Entry 5UAQ (X-ray diffraction, 3.60 A resolution); this record covers chains D and F of the 6 polymer chains in the assembly.

[Chain D]
Name: DNA-directed RNA polymerase subunit beta'
Source organism: Escherichia coli (strain K12)
Notes: EC 2.7.7.6
UniProt: P0A8T7 (RPOC_ECOLI); residue numbers follow UniProt; this construct covers 1-1407
Sequence (1407 residues; numbered 1 to 1407; the number before each row is that of its first residue):
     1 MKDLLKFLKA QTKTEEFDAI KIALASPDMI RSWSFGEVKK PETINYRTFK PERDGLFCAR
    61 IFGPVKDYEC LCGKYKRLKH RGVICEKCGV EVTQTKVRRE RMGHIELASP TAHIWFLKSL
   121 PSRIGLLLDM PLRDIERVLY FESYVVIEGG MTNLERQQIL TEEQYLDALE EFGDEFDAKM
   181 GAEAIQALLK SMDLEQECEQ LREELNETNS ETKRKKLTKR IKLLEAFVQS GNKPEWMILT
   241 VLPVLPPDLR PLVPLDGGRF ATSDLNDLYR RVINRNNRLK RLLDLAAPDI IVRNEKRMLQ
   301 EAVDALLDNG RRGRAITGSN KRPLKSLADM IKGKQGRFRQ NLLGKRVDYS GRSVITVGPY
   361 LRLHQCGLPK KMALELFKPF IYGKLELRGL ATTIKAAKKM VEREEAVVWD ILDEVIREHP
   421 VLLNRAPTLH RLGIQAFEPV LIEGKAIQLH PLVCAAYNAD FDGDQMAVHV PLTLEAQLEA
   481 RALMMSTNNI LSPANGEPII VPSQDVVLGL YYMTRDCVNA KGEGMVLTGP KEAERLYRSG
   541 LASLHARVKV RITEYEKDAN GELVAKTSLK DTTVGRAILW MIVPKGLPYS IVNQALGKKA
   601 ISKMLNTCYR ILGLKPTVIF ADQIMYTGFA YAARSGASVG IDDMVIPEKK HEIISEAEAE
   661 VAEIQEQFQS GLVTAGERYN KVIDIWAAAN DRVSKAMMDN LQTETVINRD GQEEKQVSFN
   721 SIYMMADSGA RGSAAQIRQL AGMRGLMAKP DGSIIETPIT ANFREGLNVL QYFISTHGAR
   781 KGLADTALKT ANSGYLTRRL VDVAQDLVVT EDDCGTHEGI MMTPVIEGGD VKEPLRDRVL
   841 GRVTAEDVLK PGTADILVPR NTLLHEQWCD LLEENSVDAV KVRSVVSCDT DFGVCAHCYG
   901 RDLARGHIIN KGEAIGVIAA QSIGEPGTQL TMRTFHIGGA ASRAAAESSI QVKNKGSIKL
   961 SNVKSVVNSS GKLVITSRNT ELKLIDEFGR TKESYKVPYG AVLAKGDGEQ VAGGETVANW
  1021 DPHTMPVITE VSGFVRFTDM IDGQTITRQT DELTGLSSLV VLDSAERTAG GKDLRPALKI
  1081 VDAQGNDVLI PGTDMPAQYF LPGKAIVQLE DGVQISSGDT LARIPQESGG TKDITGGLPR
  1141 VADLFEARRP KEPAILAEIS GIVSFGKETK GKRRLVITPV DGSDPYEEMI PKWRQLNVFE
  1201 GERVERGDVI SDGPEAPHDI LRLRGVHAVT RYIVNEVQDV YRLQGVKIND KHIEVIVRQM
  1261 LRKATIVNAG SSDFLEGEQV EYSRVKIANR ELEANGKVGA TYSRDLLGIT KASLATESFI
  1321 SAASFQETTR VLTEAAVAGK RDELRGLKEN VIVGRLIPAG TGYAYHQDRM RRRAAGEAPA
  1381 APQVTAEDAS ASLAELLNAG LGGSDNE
Unresolved in the structure: 1-7, 932-1134, 1377-1407
Metal / ion sites: Zn2+ site 1: Cys70, Cys72, Cys85, Cys88; Mg2+ near Asp462 (its only coordinating residue here); Zn2+ site 2: Cys814, Cys888, Cys895, Cys898
Curated features (UniProtKB/Swiss-Prot):
  - binding site (Zn(2+)): Cys70, Cys72, Cys85, Cys88, Cys814, Cys888, Cys895, Cys898
  - binding site (Mg(2+)): Asp460, Asp462, Asp464
  - modified residue: Lys983 (N6-acetyllysine)
  - mutagenesis: Gln504 (Q504P: Resistant to antibiotics salinamide A and B), Asn690 (N690D: Resistant to antibiotics salinamide A and B), Met697 (M697V: Resistant to antibiotics salinamide A and B), Ala735 (A735T: Resistant to antibiotics salinamide A and B), Arg738 (R738C/H/P/S: Resistant to antibiotics salinamide A and B), Ala748 (A748E: Resistant to antibiotics salinamide A and B), Pro758 (P758S/T: Resistant to antibiotics salinamide A and B), Phe763 (F763C: Resistant to antibiotics salinamide A and B), Ser775 (S775A: Resistant to antibiotics salinamide A and B), Ala779 (A779T/V: Resistant to antibiotics salinamide A and B), Arg780 (R780C: Resistant to antibiotics salinamide A and B), Gly782 (G782A/C: Resistant to antibiotics salinamide A and B), 1 further mutagenesis entry in UniProt

[Chain F]
Name: RNA polymerase sigma factor RpoD
Source organism: Escherichia coli (strain K12)
UniProt: P00579 (RPOD_ECOLI); residue numbers follow UniProt; this construct covers 1-613
Sequence (613 residues; numbered 1 to 613; the number before each row is that of its first residue):
     1 MEQNPQSQLK LLVTRGKEQG YLTYAEVNDH LPEDIVDSDQ IEDIIQMIND MGIQVMEEAP
    61 DADDLMLAEN TADEDAAEAA AQVLSSVESE IGRTTDPVRM YMREMGTVEL LTREGEIDIA
   121 KRIEDGINQV QCSVAEYPEA ITYLLEQYDR VEAEEARLSD LITGFVDPNA EEDLAPTATH
   181 VGSELSQEDL DDDEDEDEED GDDDSADDDN SIDPELAREK FAELRAQYVV TRDTIKAKGR
   241 SHATAQEEIL KLSEVFKQFR LVPKQFDYLV NSMRVMMDRV RTQERLIMKL CVEQCKMPKK
   301 NFITLFTGNE TSDTWFNAAI AMNKPWSEKL HDVSEEVHRA LQKLQQIEEE TGLTIEQVKD
   361 INRRMSIGEA KARRAKKEMV EANLRLVISI AKKYTNRGLQ FLDLIQEGNI GLMKAVDKFE
   421 YRRGYKFSTY ATWWIRQAIT RSIADQARTI RIPVHMIETI NKLNRISRQM LQEMGREPTP
   481 EELAERMLMP EDKIRKVLKI AKEPISMETP IGDDEDSHLG DFIEDTTLEL PLDSATTESL
   541 RAATHDVLAG LTAREAKVLR MRFGIDMNTD YTLEEVGKQF DVTRERIRQI EAKALRKLRH
   601 PSRSEVLRSF LDD
Unresolved in the structure: 1-94, 168-212, 237-242, 613
Curated features (UniProtKB/Swiss-Prot):
  - DNA-binding region: Leu573 to Ala592 (H-T-H motif)
  - region: Arg584 to Arg599 (Interaction with anti-sigma factors)
  - motif: Asp403 to Gln406 (Interaction with polymerase core subunit RpoC)
  - site: Arg562 (Interaction with anti-sigma factors)
  - mutagenesis: Ala553 (A553D: Disrupts the interaction with Escherichia phage lambda antitermination protein Q), Arg596 (R596D/E: 2-fold reduction in activation of class II Crp-dependent promoters)

[Interface between chain D and chain F]
Pairs across the interface (75):
  Glu42(D) - Arg451(F)  salt bridge
  Thr43(D) - Thr449(F)  hydrogen bond (side chain-backbone)
  Ile44(D) - Ile450(F)  hydrophobic
  Tyr46(D) - Arg451(F)
  Tyr46(D) - Ile452(F)  hydrophobic
  Tyr46(D) - Pro453(F)
  Tyr46(D) - Ile500(F)
  Phe49(D) - Ile500(F)  hydrophobic
  Arg77(D) - Met567(F)
  Tyr140(D) - Thr95(F)
  Tyr140(D) - Met100(F)  hydrophobic
  Glu142(D) - Met100(F)
  Val253(D) - Ile523(F)  hydrophobic
  Arg259(D) - Lys502(F)
  Arg259(D) - Ile505(F)
  Phe260(D) - Pro504(F)
  Phe260(D) - Ile505(F)  hydrogen bond (backbone-backbone)
  Ala261(D) - Ile505(F)
  Thr262(D) - Ile505(F)  hydrogen bond (backbone-backbone)
  Thr262(D) - Ser506(F)
  Thr262(D) - Met507(F)  hydrogen bond (backbone-backbone)
  Ser263(D) - Met507(F)
  Asp264(D) - Ser506(F)  hydrogen bond
  Asp264(D) - Met507(F)
  Asp264(D) - Glu508(F)
  Arg270(D) - Gln446(F)
  Arg270(D) - Arg448(F)
  Arg270(D) - Thr449(F)
  Arg271(D) - Gln400(F)
  Asn274(D) - Gln446(F)  hydrogen bond
  Arg275(D) - Gln400(F)
  Arg275(D) - Asp403(F)  salt bridge
  Arg278(D) - Asp403(F)  salt bridge
  Arg278(D) - Gln406(F)
  Arg278(D) - Glu407(F)  salt bridge
  Arg281(D) - Glu407(F)  salt bridge
  Arg281(D) - Ile410(F)
  Leu282(D) - Gln406(F)
  Leu285(D) - Met413(F)
  Ala286(D) - Arg373(F)
  Ala287(D) - Met413(F)  hydrophobic
  Ile290(D) - Glu381(F)
  Ile291(D) - Gln406(F)
  Ile291(D) - Asn409(F)
  Arg293(D) - Glu104(F)  salt bridge
  Asn294(D) - Tyr101(F)
  Asn294(D) - Leu402(F)
  Asn294(D) - Gln406(F)
  Glu295(D) - Gln406(F)
  Arg297(D) - Met100(F)
  Arg297(D) - Glu104(F)  salt bridge
  Met298(D) - Leu402(F)
  Met298(D) - Asp403(F)
  Met298(D) - Gln406(F)
  Glu301(D) - Pro97(F)
  Ser319(D) - Glu503(F)
  Arg322(D) - Pro510(F)
  Lys325(D) - Glu508(F)  salt bridge
  Lys325(D) - His518(F)
  Lys334(D) - Asp516(F)
  Tyr382(D) - Leu532(F)  hydrophobic
  Thr392(D) - Glu605(F)
  Thr392(D) - Val606(F)
  Thr393(D) - Ser539(F)
  Thr393(D) - Ser609(F)
  Thr393(D) - Phe610(F)
  Ile394(D) - Ser539(F)
  Lys395(D) - Thr536(F)
  Lys395(D) - Ser609(F)
  Lys395(D) - Asp612(F)  salt bridge
  Ala396(D) - Ser609(F)
  Lys398(D) - Leu532(F)
  Lys399(D) - Ser609(F)
  Lys399(D) - Leu611(F)  hydrogen bond (side chain-backbone)
  Lys399(D) - Asp612(F)
Interface residues without a listed pair, chain D (58 interface residues in all): Lys40, Asn45, Lys96, Arg133, Glu136, Phe141, Pro251, Gly257, Gly258, Pro288, Gly318, Asn320, Gln335
Interface residues without a listed pair, chain F (54 interface residues in all): Lys377, Val380, Leu384, Ala447, Met456, Lys499, Leu519, Leu528, Asp533, Thr569

[Summary]
58 residues of chain D face 54 of chain F across their interface; the contacts include 7 hydrogen bonds and 9
salt bridges. Polar pairs include Glu42(D)-Arg451(F), Arg275(D)-Asp403(F) and Arg278(D)-Asp403(F).
Chain D is DNA-directed RNA polymerase subunit beta' and chain F is RNA polymerase sigma factor RpoD, both
from Escherichia coli (strain K12); the structure, Escherichia coli RNA polymerase RpoB H526Y mutant, was
determined by X-ray diffraction together with 5UAG, 5UAC, 5UAH, 5UAJ and 5UAL from the same study.
